Entry 6PTB (X-ray diffraction, 2.15 A resolution); this record covers chains A and C of the 3 polymer chains in the assembly.

Chain A:
Protein: HLA class I histocompatibility antigen, A-2 alpha chain
Organism: Homo sapiens
UniProt: P01892 (1A02_HUMAN); residues 1-275 here correspond to UniProt positions 25-299 (UniProt number = residue number + 24)
Chain sequence (275 residues; numbered 1 to 275; the number before each row is that of its first residue):
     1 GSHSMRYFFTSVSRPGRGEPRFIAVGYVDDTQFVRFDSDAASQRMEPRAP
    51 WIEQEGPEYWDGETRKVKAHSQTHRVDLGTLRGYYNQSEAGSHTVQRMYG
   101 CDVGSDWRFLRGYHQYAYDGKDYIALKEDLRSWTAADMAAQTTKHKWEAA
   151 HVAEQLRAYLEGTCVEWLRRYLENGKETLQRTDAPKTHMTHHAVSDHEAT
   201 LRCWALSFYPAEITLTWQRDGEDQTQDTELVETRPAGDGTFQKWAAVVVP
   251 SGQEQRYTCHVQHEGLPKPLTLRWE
Disulfides: Cys101-Cys164, Cys203-Cys259

Chain C:
Protein: HAUS augmin-like complex subunit 3
Notes: engineered mutation(s): T160A
UniProt: Q68CZ6 (HAUS3_HUMAN); residues 1-9 here correspond to UniProt positions 154-162 (UniProt number = residue number + 153)
Chain sequence (9 residues; each row starts with the number of its first residue):
     1 ILNAMIAKI
Sequence notes: variant Ala7 (Thr160 in Q68CZ6)
What the authors report for this chain:
  - conformationally variable residues: Met5, Lys8

How chain A and chain C interact:
Pairs across the interface - 42 pairs, chain A then chain C:
  Tyr7(A) with Ile1(C), hydrogen bond (side chain-backbone); Leu2(C), hydrophobic
  Phe9(A) with Leu2(C), hydrophobic
  Met45(A) with Leu2(C), hydrophobic
  Tyr59(A) with Ile1(C), hydrophobic
  Glu63(A) with Ile1(C); Leu2(C), hydrogen bond (side chain-backbone)
  Lys66(A) with Ile1(C); Leu2(C), hydrogen bond (side chain-backbone); Asn3(C); Ala4(C)
  Val67(A) with Leu2(C)
  His70(A) with Leu2(C); Asn3(C); Ile6(C)
  Thr73(A) with Ile6(C), hydrogen bond (side chain-backbone); Ala7(C); Lys8(C), hydrogen bond
  Asp77(A) with Lys8(C); Ile9(C), hydrogen bond (side chain-backbone)
  Thr80(A) with Ile9(C)
  Leu81(A) with Ile9(C), hydrophobic
  Tyr84(A) with Ile9(C), hydrogen bond (side chain-backbone)
  Arg97(A) with Ile6(C)
  Tyr99(A) with Leu2(C); Asn3(C), hydrogen bond (side chain-backbone)
  Tyr116(A) with Ile9(C)
  Thr143(A) with Ile9(C), hydrogen bond (side chain-backbone)
  Lys146(A) with Ile9(C), hydrogen bond (side chain-backbone)
  Trp147(A) with Ala7(C); Lys8(C), hydrogen bond (side chain-backbone); Ile9(C), hydrophobic
  Val152(A) with Ala7(C), hydrophobic
  Gln155(A) with Asn3(C), hydrogen bond; Met5(C)
  Leu156(A) with Asn3(C)
  Tyr159(A) with Ile1(C), hydrogen bond (side chain-backbone); Leu2(C); Asn3(C)
  Thr163(A) with Ile1(C)
  Trp167(A) with Ile1(C)
  Tyr171(A) with Ile1(C), hydrogen bond (side chain-backbone)
Interface residues without a listed pair, chain A (30 interface residues in all): Met5, Ala69, Val76, Tyr123

Overview:
Chain A and chain C form an interface of 30 and 9 residues respectively, with 14 hydrogen bonds. Among the
polar pairs are Tyr7(A)-Ile1(C), Glu63(A)-Leu2(C) and Lys66(A)-Leu2(C). The paper reports conformational
variability at Met5(C) and Lys8(C).
Here chain A is HLA class I histocompatibility antigen, A-2 alpha chain (Homo sapiens) and chain C is HAUS
augmin-like complex subunit 3. Entry 6PTB (Crystal Structure of ILNAMIAKI peptide bound to HLA-A2) was
determined by X-ray diffraction (same publication as 6OPD and 6PTE).
